7DTE - chains A and G of the 6 polymer chains in the assembly; structure by electron microscopy, 3.00 A resolution.

Chain A:
Molecule: RNA-directed RNA polymerase
From: Severe acute respiratory syndrome coronavirus 2
Notes: EC 2.7.7.48
UniProtKB: P0DTD1 (R1AB_SARS2); residues 1-932 here correspond to UniProt positions 4393-5324 (UniProt number = residue number + 4392)
Chain sequence (944 residues; numbered -1 to 942; the number before each row is that of its first residue; numbers below 1 keep their minus sign (Met-1 is residue -1)):
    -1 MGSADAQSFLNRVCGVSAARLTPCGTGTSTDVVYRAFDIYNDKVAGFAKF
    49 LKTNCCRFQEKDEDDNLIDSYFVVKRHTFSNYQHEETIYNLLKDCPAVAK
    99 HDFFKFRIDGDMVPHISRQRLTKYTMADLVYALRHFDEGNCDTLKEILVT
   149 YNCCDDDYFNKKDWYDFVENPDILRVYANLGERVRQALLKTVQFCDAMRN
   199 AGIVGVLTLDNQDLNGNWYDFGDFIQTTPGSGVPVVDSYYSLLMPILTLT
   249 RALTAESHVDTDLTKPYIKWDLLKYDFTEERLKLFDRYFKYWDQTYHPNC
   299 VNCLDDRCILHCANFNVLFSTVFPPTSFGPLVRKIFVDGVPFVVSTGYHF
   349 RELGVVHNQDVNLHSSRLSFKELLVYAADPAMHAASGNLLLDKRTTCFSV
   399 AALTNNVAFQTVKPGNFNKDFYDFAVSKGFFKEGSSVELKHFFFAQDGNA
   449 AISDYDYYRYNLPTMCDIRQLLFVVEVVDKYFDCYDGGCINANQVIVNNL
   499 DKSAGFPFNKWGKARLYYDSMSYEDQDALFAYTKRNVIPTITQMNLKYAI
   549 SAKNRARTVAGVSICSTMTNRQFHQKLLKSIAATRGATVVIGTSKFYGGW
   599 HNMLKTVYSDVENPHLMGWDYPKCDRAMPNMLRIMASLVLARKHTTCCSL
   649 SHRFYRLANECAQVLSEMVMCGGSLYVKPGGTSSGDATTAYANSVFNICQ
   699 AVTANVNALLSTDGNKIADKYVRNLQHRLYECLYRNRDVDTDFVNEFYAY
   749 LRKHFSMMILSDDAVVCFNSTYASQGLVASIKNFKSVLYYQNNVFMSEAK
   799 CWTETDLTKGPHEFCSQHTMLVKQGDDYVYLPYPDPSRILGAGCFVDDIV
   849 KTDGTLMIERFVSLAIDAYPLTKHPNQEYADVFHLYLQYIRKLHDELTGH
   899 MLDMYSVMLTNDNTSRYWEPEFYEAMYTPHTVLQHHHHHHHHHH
Not modelled in the structure: -1 to 1, 930-942
Construct notes: expression tag (-1 to 0, 933-942)
Metal / ion sites: Zn2+ site 1: His295, Cys301, Cys306, Cys310; Zn2+ site 2: Cys487, His642, Cys645, Cys646
Curated features (UniProtKB/Swiss-Prot):
  - region: Lys545 to Arg555 (Interaction with RMP Remdesivir), Thr582 to Pro620 (RdRp Palm N-ter)
  - active site: Ser759, Asp760, Asp761
  - binding site (Mn(2+)): Asn209, Asp218
  - binding site (Zn(2+)): His295, Cys301, Cys306, Cys310, Cys487, His642, Cys645, Cys646
  - site: Gln932 (Cleavage)
What the authors report for this chain:
  - conformationally variable residues (loop rearrangement, order/disorder transition): Val844 to Met855, Thr896 to Ser913
  - binding site for the 34-nt RNA strand (chain G): Ser861
  - mutagenesis - S861A: unchanged catalytic activity on G/A/U
  - binding site for the 57-nt RNA strand: Lys500, Ser501 (proposed by the authors, not directly observed)

Chain G:
Molecule: 34-nt RNA strand
Sequence (34 nucleotides; row label = number of the first residue in the row; numbers below 1 keep their minus sign (U-29 is residue -29)):
   -29 UGUUCGACGAUGUUCGACGAUGUUCGACGACACA
Not modelled in the structure: -29 to -25

Chain A / chain G interface:
Pairs across the interface (20; chain A residue first):
  Arg513(A) - C-2(G)  salt bridge to the phosphate
  Leu758(A) - A4(G)  sugar contact
  Ser759(A) - A4(G)  hydrogen bond to the sugar
  Asp760(A) - A4(G)  hydrogen bond to the sugar
  Asp761(A) - A4(G)  sugar contact
  Cys813(A) - C3(G)  phosphate contact
  Cys813(A) - A4(G)  phosphate contact
  Ser814(A) - C3(G)  phosphate contact
  Ser814(A) - A4(G)  hydrogen bond to the phosphate
  Arg836(A) - A2(G)  salt bridge to the phosphate
  Arg836(A) - C3(G)  salt bridge to the phosphate
  Ala840(A) - A2(G)  phosphate contact
  Lys849(A) - C1(G)  salt bridge to the phosphate
  Glu857(A) - G-1(G)  hydrogen bond to the base
  Arg858(A) - A0(G)  sugar contact
  Arg858(A) - C1(G)  salt bridge to the phosphate
  Ser861(A) - C1(G)  sugar contact
  Leu862(A) - C1(G)  phosphate contact
  Asp865(A) - C1(G)  hydrogen bond to the sugar
  Asp865(A) - A2(G)  sugar contact
Other interface residues (no listed pair), chain A (17 interface residues in all): Asp499, Gln815

In short:
17 residues of chain A face 7 of chain G across their interface, with 5 hydrogen bonds and 5 salt bridges.
Among the polar pairs are Glu857(A)-G-1(G), Ser759(A)-A4(G) and Asp760(A)-A4(G). The paper reports a binding
site for the 57-nt RNA strand at Lys500(A) and Ser501(A); S861A of chain A leaves catalytic activity on G/A/U
unchanged.
Chain A is RNA-directed RNA polymerase (Severe acute respiratory syndrome coronavirus 2) and chain G is a
34-nt RNA strand; the structure, SARS-CoV-2 RdRP catalytic complex with T33-1 RNA, was determined by electron
microscopy.
